PDB entry 8KH4 | electron microscopy, 3.10 A resolution | chains C and D of the 5 polymer chains in the assembly

[Chain C]
Protein: Guanine nucleotide-binding protein G(I)/G(S)/G(T) subunit beta-1
Source organism: Homo sapiens
Reference sequence: P62873 (GBB1_HUMAN); numbering as in UniProt (aligned over 2-340)
Amino-acid sequence (357 residues; numbered -16 to 340; the number before each row is that of its first residue; numbers below 1 keep their minus sign (His-16 is residue -16)):
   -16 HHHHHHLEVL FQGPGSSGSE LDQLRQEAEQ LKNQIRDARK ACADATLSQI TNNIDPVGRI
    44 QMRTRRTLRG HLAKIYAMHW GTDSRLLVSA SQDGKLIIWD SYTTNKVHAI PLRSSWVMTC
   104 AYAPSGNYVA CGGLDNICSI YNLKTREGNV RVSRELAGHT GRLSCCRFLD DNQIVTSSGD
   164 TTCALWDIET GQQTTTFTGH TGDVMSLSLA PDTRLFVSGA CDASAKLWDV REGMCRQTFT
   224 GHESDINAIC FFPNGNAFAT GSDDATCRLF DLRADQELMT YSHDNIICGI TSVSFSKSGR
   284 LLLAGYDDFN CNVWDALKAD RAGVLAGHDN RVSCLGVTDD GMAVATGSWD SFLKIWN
Not modelled in the structure: -16 to 4
Construct notes: expression tag (-16 to 1); conflict Arg145 (Tyr in P62873)
UniProt features mapped onto this chain:
  - modified residue: Ser2 (N-acetylserine), His266 (Phosphohistidine)
  - natural variant: Leu30 (L30F: In MRD42; uncertain significance), Arg52 (R52G: In MRD42), Gly64 (G64V: In MRD42), Asp76 (D76E: In MRD42; D76G: In MRD42), Gly77 (G77S: In MRD42), Lys78 (K78R: In MRD42), Ile80 (I80N: In MRD42; I80T: In MRD42), His91 (H91R: In MRD42; uncertain significance), Ala92 (A92T: In MRD42), Pro94 (P94S: In MRD42), Leu95 (L95P: In MRD42), Arg96 (R96L: In MRD42), 5 further natural variant entries in UniProt

[Chain D]
Protein: Guanine nucleotide-binding protein G(I)/G(S)/G(O) subunit gamma-2
Source organism: Homo sapiens
Reference sequence: P59768 (GBG2_HUMAN); residue numbers follow UniProt; this construct covers 1-71
Amino-acid sequence (71 residues; row label = number of the first residue in the row):
     1 MASNNTASIA QARKLVEQLK MEANIDRIKV SKAAADLMAY CEAHAKEDPL LTPVPASENP
    61 FREKKFFSAI L
Not modelled in the structure: 1-8, 53-71
Construct notes: engineered mutation Ser68 (Cys in P59768)
UniProt features mapped onto this chain:
  - modified residue: Ala2 (N-acetylalanine)

[How chain C and chain D interact]
Residue-residue contacts (36; chain C residue first):
  Cys25(C) - Ile28(D)
  Cys25(C) - Lys29(D)
  Cys25(C) - Val30(D)  hydrogen bond (backbone-backbone)
  Ala26(C) - Val30(D)  hydrophobic
  Ala28(C) - Val30(D)
  Met45(C) - Leu50(D)  hydrophobic
  Phe235(C) - Cys41(D)  hydrophobic
  Pro236(C) - Tyr40(D)  hydrophobic
  Asn237(C) - Leu37(D)
  Asn237(C) - Tyr40(D)
  Ala240(C) - Leu37(D)  hydrophobic
  Leu252(C) - Leu37(D)  hydrophobic
  Asp254(C) - Ala33(D)
  Asp254(C) - Leu37(D)
  Arg256(C) - Arg27(D)
  Arg256(C) - Ile28(D)
  Arg256(C) - Asp36(D)
  Asp258(C) - Arg27(D)  salt bridge
  Gln259(C) - Val30(D)
  Ser279(C) - Asp48(D)  hydrogen bond
  Lys280(C) - Tyr40(D)
  Lys280(C) - Glu47(D)
  Lys280(C) - Asp48(D)  hydrogen bond (backbone-side chain)
  Ser281(C) - Tyr40(D)
  Ser281(C) - Cys41(D)  hydrogen bond (backbone-side chain)
  Ser281(C) - His44(D)
  Ser281(C) - Asp48(D)  hydrogen bond (backbone-side chain)
  Ser281(C) - Leu51(D)
  Gly282(C) - Cys41(D)
  Arg283(C) - Cys41(D)
  Arg283(C) - Leu51(D)
  Leu300(C) - Met38(D)  hydrophobic
  Gly324(C) - Pro49(D)
  Gly324(C) - Leu50(D)
  Met325(C) - Pro49(D)  hydrophobic
  Val327(C) - Leu50(D)  hydrophobic
Interface residues without a listed pair, chain C (33 interface residues in all): Leu7, Leu14, Ile18, Ala21, Ile33, Thr34, Ala257, Leu284, Asp323, Trp339, Asn340
Interface residues without a listed pair, chain D (21 interface residues in all): Ala12, Leu19, Asp26, Glu42, Ala45

[Summary]
33 residues of chain C and 21 residues of chain D are in contact; the contacts include 5 hydrogen bonds and 1
salt bridge. Among the polar pairs are Asp258(C)-Arg27(D), Ser279(C)-Asp48(D) and Lys280(C)-Asp48(D).
Chain C is Guanine nucleotide-binding protein G(I)/G(S)/G(T) subunit beta-1 and chain D is Guanine
nucleotide-binding protein G(I)/G(S)/G(O) subunit gamma-2, both from Homo sapiens; the structure, Cryo-EM
structure of the GPR161-Gs complex, was determined by electron microscopy together with 8KH5 and 8KGK from the
same study.
